PDB entry 7V2W | electron microscopy, 3.20 A resolution | chains F and G of the 5 polymer chains in the assembly

== Chain F ==
Molecule: THO complex subunit HPR1
From: Saccharomyces cerevisiae S288c
UniProt: P17629 (HPR1_YEAST); numbering as in UniProt (aligned over 1-752)
Chain sequence (752 residues; each row starts with the number of its first residue):
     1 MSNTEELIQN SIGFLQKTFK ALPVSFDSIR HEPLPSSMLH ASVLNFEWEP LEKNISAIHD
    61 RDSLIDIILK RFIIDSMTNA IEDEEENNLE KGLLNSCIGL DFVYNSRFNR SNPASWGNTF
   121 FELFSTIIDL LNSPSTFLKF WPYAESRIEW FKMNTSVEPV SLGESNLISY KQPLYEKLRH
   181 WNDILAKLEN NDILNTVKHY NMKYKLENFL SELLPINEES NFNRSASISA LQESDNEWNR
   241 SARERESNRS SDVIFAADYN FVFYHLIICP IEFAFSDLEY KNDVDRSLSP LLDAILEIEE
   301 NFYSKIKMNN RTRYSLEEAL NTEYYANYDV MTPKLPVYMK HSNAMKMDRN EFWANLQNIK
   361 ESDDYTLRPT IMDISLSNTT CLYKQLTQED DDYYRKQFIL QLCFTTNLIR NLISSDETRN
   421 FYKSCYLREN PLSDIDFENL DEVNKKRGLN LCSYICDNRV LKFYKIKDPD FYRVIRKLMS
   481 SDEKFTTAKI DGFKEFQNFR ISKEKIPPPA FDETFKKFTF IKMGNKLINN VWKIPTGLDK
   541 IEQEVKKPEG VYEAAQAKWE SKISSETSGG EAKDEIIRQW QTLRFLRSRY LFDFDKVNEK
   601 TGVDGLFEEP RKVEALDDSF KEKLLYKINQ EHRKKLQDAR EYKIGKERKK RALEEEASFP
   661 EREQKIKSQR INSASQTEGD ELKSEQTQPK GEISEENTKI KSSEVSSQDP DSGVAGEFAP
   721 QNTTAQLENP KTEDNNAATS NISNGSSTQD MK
Unresolved in the structure: 1, 566-573, 603-752
Curated features (UniProtKB/Swiss-Prot):
  - modified residue: Ser234 (Phosphoserine)

== Chain G ==
Molecule: THO complex subunit 2
From: Saccharomyces cerevisiae S288c
UniProt: P53552 (THO2_YEAST); residues 1-1597 here = UniProt positions 1-1597
Chain sequence (1597 residues; each row starts with the number of its first residue):
     1 MAEQTLLSKL NALSQKVIPP ASPSQASILT EEVIRNWPER SKTLCSDFTA LESNDEKEDW
    61 LRTLFIELFD FINKNDENSP LKLSDVASFT NELVNHERQV SQASIVGKMF IAVSSTVPNI
   121 NDLTTISLCK LIPSLHEELF KFSWISSKLL NKEQTTLLRH LLKKSKYELK KYNLLVENSV
   181 GYGQLVALLI LAYYDPDNFS KVSAYLKEIY HIMGKYSLDS IRTLDVILNV SSQFITEGYK
   241 FFIALLRKSD SWPSSHVANN SNYSSLNEGG NMIAANIISF NLSQYNEEVD KENYERYMDM
   301 CCILLKNGFV NFYSIWDNVK PEMEFLQEYI QNLETELEEE STKGVENPLA MAAALSTENE
   361 TDEDNALVVN DDVNMKDKIS EETNADIESK GKQKTQQDIL LFGKIKLLER LLIHGCVIPV
   421 IHVLKQYPKV LYVSESLSRY LGRVFEYLLN PLYTSMTSSG ESKDMATALM ITRIDNGILA
   481 HKPRLIHKYK THEPFESLEL NSSYVFYYSE WNSNLTPFAS VNDLFENSHI YLSIIGPYLG
   541 RIPTLLSKIS RIGVADIQKN HGSESLHVTI DKWIDYVRKF IFPATSLLQN NPIATSEVYE
   601 LMKFFPFEKR YFIYNEMMTK LSQDILPLKV SFNKAEREAK SILKALSIDT IAKESRRFAK
   661 LISTNPLASL VPAVKQIENY DKVSELVVYT TKYFNDFAYD VLQFVLLLRL TYNRPAVQFD
   721 GVNQAMWVQR LSIFIAGLAK NCPNMDISNI ITYILKTLHN GNIIAVSILK ELIITVGGIR
   781 DLNEVNMKQL LMLNSGSPLK QYARHLIYDF RDDNSVISSR LTSFFTDQSA ISEIILLLYT
   841 LNLKANTQNS HYKILSTRCD EMNTLLWSFI ELIKHCLKGK AFEENVLPFV ELNNRFHLST
   901 PWTFHIWRDY LDNQLNSNEN FSIDELIEGA EFSDVDLTKI SKDLFTTFWR LSLYDIHFDK
   961 SLYDERKNAL SGENTGHMSN RKKHLIQNQI KDILVTGISH QRAFKKTSEF ISEKSNVWNK
  1021 DCGEDQIKIF LQNCVVPRVL FSPSDALFSS FFIFMAFRTE NLMSILNTCI TSNILKTLLF
  1081 CCTSSEAGNL GLFFTDVLKK LEKMRLNGDF NDQASRKLYE WHSVITEQVI DLLSEKNYMS
  1141 IRNGIEFMKH VTSVFPVVKA HIQLVYTTLE ENLINEERED IKLPSSALIG HLKARLKDAL
  1201 ELDEFCTLTE EEAEQKRIRE MELEEIKNYE TACQNEQKQV ALRKQLELNK SQRLQNDPPK
  1261 SVASGSAGLN SKDRYTYSRN EPVIPTKPSS SQWSYSKVTR HVDDINHYLA TNHLQKAISL
  1321 VENDDETRNL RKLSKQNMPI FDFRNSTLEI FERYFRTLIQ NPQNPDFAEK IDSLKRYIKN
  1381 ISREPYPDTT SSYSEAAAPE YTKRSSRYSG NAGGKDGYGS SNYRGPSNDR SAPKNIKPIS
  1441 SYAHKRSELP TRPSKSKTYN DRSRALRPTG PDRGDGFDQR DNRLREEYKK NSSQRSQLRF
  1501 PEKPFQEGKD SSKANPYQAS SYKRDSPSEN EEKPNKRFKK DETIRNKFQT QDYRNTRDSG
  1561 AAHRANENQR YNGNRKSNTQ ALPQGPKGGN YVSRYQR
Unresolved in the structure: 343-390, 1256-1597

== Interface between chain F and chain G ==
Residue-residue contacts - 203 pairs, chain F then chain G:
  Leu162(F) - Gly269(G)
  Leu162(F) - Met272(G)  hydrophobic
  Ser169(F) - Tyr167(G)
  Tyr175(F) - Tyr167(G)  hydrogen bond (backbone-side chain)
  Leu178(F) - Lys166(G)
  Leu178(F) - Tyr167(G)
  Arg179(F) - Lys166(G)
  Arg179(F) - Tyr167(G)
  Asn182(F) - Lys166(G)
  Asn182(F) - Leu169(G)
  Val197(F) - His211(G)
  Tyr200(F) - Tyr210(G)
  Tyr200(F) - His211(G)
  Tyr200(F) - Gly214(G)
  Tyr200(F) - Lys215(G)
  Asn201(F) - Tyr210(G)
  Lys203(F) - Gly214(G)  hydrogen bond (side chain-backbone)
  Lys203(F) - Lys215(G)
  Lys203(F) - Ser217(G)
  Tyr204(F) - Tyr210(G)
  Tyr204(F) - Met213(G)  hydrophobic
  Tyr204(F) - Asp250(G)  hydrogen bond
  Lys205(F) - Asp250(G)
  Glu207(F) - Lys171(G)  salt bridge
  Glu207(F) - Leu218(G)
  Asn208(F) - Ser220(G)  hydrogen bond
  Leu210(F) - Leu169(G)  hydrophobic
  Ser211(F) - Lys171(G)  hydrogen bond
  Glu212(F) - Ser220(G)
  Glu212(F) - Ile273(G)
  Ile216(F) - Asn276(G)
  Ser220(F) - Tyr167(G)
  Ser220(F) - Glu168(G)
  Ser220(F) - Leu169(G)
  Asn221(F) - Lys171(G)
  Phe222(F) - Asn173(G)
  Asn223(F) - Glu168(G)
  Asn223(F) - Lys171(G)
  Asn223(F) - Glu177(G)  hydrogen bond
  Arg224(F) - Lys163(G)
  Arg224(F) - Glu168(G)  salt bridge
  Ser225(F) - Lys164(G)
  Ser225(F) - Glu168(G)  hydrogen bond
  Ala226(F) - Glu177(G)
  Ser227(F) - Tyr172(G)
  Ser227(F) - Glu177(G)
  Ile228(F) - Val176(G)
  Ile228(F) - Glu177(G)
  Ser229(F) - Tyr172(G)
  Ser229(F) - Glu177(G)  hydrogen bond (side chain-backbone)
  Ser229(F) - Asn178(G)  hydrogen bond
  Gln232(F) - Asn178(G)
  Gln232(F) - Ser179(G)  hydrogen bond (side chain-backbone)
  Gln232(F) - Val180(G)
  Phe263(F) - Val180(G)  hydrophobic
  Ile267(F) - Ser179(G)
  Glu323(F) - Arg473(G)
  Glu323(F) - Asp475(G)
  Glu323(F) - Lys482(G)
  Tyr324(F) - Arg473(G)  hydrogen bond
  Tyr324(F) - Leu485(G)
  Tyr324(F) - Asn501(G)
  Tyr328(F) - His487(G)
  Tyr328(F) - Tyr489(G)
  Leu335(F) - Pro196(G)  hydrophobic
  Arg349(F) - Asp197(G)  salt bridge
  Asn350(F) - Asp197(G)  hydrogen bond
  Asn350(F) - Ser200(G)  hydrogen bond
  Trp353(F) - Asp197(G)
  Trp353(F) - Lys201(G)
  Gln357(F) - Ala204(G)
  Glu361(F) - Lys207(G)  salt bridge
  Thr370(F) - Gln184(G)
  Thr370(F) - Glu208(G)
  Thr370(F) - His211(G)  hydrogen bond
  Thr370(F) - Ile212(G)
  Ile371(F) - Glu208(G)
  Met372(F) - Gln184(G)
  Met372(F) - Ala187(G)
  Met372(F) - Leu191(G)  hydrophobic
  Tyr393(F) - Leu191(G)  hydrophobic
  Tyr393(F) - Tyr194(G)
  Gln397(F) - Gly183(G)
  Gln397(F) - Gln184(G)
  Leu400(F) - Val186(G)  hydrophobic
  Gln401(F) - Ser179(G)
  Phe404(F) - Leu175(G)
  Phe404(F) - Val176(G)
  Leu408(F) - Val176(G)  hydrophobic
  Arg428(F) - Leu157(G)
  Arg428(F) - His160(G)
  Asp470(F) - Gln233(G)
  Arg473(F) - Gln233(G)
  Val474(F) - Gln233(G)
  Arg476(F) - Val289(G)
  Lys477(F) - Asn229(G)  hydrogen bond
  Lys477(F) - Asn293(G)
  Asp482(F) - Leu174(G)
  Asp482(F) - Leu175(G)
  Asp482(F) - Val176(G)
  Asp482(F) - Arg222(G)  salt bridge
  Lys484(F) - Asn281(G)
  Lys484(F) - Gln284(G)
  Phe485(F) - Leu174(G)  hydrophobic
  Phe485(F) - Asp225(G)
  Thr486(F) - Leu174(G)
  Lys489(F) - Asn173(G)
  Phe493(F) - Asn173(G)
  Phe496(F) - Asn276(G)
  Asn498(F) - Asn318(G)
  Phe499(F) - Ala275(G)
  Phe499(F) - Asn276(G)
  Phe499(F) - Ser314(G)
  Phe499(F) - Asn318(G)
  Arg500(F) - Asn318(G)
  Ser502(F) - Asn267(G)
  Ser502(F) - Asp317(G)
  Glu504(F) - Asn267(G)  hydrogen bond (backbone-side chain)
  Ile506(F) - Tyr263(G)
  Ile506(F) - Ser264(G)
  Ile506(F) - Asn267(G)
  Ile506(F) - Tyr313(G)  hydrophobic
  Ile506(F) - His422(G)
  Pro508(F) - Ser264(G)
  Pro509(F) - Tyr263(G)
  Ala510(F) - Lys425(G)
  Phe511(F) - Tyr263(G)
  Phe511(F) - Lys425(G)
  Phe511(F) - Ile530(G)  hydrophobic
  Asp512(F) - His529(G)
  Phe515(F) - His529(G)
  Phe515(F) - Asp575(G)
  Phe515(F) - Lys579(G)
  Lys516(F) - Asp575(G)
  Lys516(F) - Arg578(G)
  Lys517(F) - Arg578(G)
  Phe518(F) - Ile574(G)  hydrophobic
  Phe518(F) - Asp575(G)
  Phe518(F) - Phe612(G)  hydrophobic
  Thr519(F) - Phe612(G)
  Lys522(F) - Glu608(G)
  Met523(F) - Phe612(G)
  Gly524(F) - Tyr611(G)
  Gly524(F) - Asn615(G)  hydrogen bond (backbone-side chain)
  Asn525(F) - Asn615(G)  hydrogen bond
  Asn525(F) - Leu708(G)
  Leu527(F) - Thr711(G)
  Ile528(F) - Phe704(G)  hydrophobic
  Ile528(F) - Leu707(G)
  Ile528(F) - Leu708(G)  hydrophobic
  Ile528(F) - Thr711(G)
  Val531(F) - Thr711(G)
  Val531(F) - Tyr753(G)  hydrophobic
  Val531(F) - Lys756(G)
  Trp532(F) - Phe607(G)  hydrophobic
  Trp532(F) - Asn749(G)
  Trp532(F) - Thr752(G)
  Trp532(F) - Lys756(G)
  Ile534(F) - Lys756(G)
  Thr536(F) - His759(G)  hydrogen bond
  Thr536(F) - Glu833(G)  hydrogen bond
  Gly537(F) - His759(G)
  Gly537(F) - Glu833(G)  hydrogen bond (backbone-side chain)
  Leu538(F) - Glu833(G)
  Leu538(F) - Phe896(G)
  Asp539(F) - Arg895(G)  salt bridge
  Lys540(F) - His759(G)  hydrogen bond (side chain-backbone)
  Ile541(F) - His759(G)
  Ile541(F) - Leu836(G)
  Glu542(F) - Arg895(G)  salt bridge
  Val545(F) - Thr840(G)
  Lys546(F) - His897(G)
  Pro548(F) - His897(G)
  Ile576(F) - Lys1136(G)
  Ile577(F) - Tyr852(G)  hydrophobic
  Trp580(F) - Ser856(G)
  Trp580(F) - Phe1080(G)  hydrogen bond (side chain-backbone)
  Trp580(F) - Cys1081(G)
  Trp580(F) - Cys1082(G)
  Gln581(F) - Asn846(G)
  Gln581(F) - Thr847(G)
  Gln581(F) - Gln848(G)
  Leu583(F) - Phe1080(G)  hydrophobic
  Arg584(F) - Cys859(G)  hydrogen bond
  Arg584(F) - Cys1081(G)
  Arg584(F) - Glu1086(G)  salt bridge
  Arg587(F) - Leu1040(G)
  Arg587(F) - Cys1081(G)  hydrogen bond (side chain-backbone)
  Arg587(F) - Glu1086(G)  salt bridge
  Ser588(F) - Asn1033(G)
  Arg589(F) - Ser933(G)  hydrogen bond (side chain-backbone)
  Arg589(F) - Asp934(G)  hydrogen bond (side chain-backbone)
  Arg589(F) - Asp936(G)
  Arg589(F) - Gln1032(G)  hydrogen bond (backbone-side chain)
  Leu591(F) - Gln1032(G)
  Leu591(F) - Val1036(G)  hydrophobic
  Phe592(F) - Lys1028(G)
  Phe592(F) - Gln1032(G)  hydrogen bond (backbone-side chain)
  Phe592(F) - Thr1068(G)
  Phe592(F) - Ser1072(G)
  Phe592(F) - Ile1074(G)
  Phe594(F) - Thr1077(G)
  Gly602(F) - Glu1135(G)
Interface residues without a listed pair, chain F (142 interface residues in all): Glu145, Glu149, Leu174, Leu185, Glu189, Leu214, Glu219, Glu233, Ser234, Pro270, Asn321, Tyr325, Asn327, Thr332, Arg368, Pro369, Asp373, Thr405, Glu429, Leu478, Ser480, Ser481, Glu495, Ile501, Glu513, Thr514, Ile521, Glu544, Lys547, Asp574, Gln579, Thr601
Interface residues without a listed pair, chain G (149 interface residues in all): Tyr182, Leu188, Ile190, Tyr216, Ile221, Val230, Phe234, His256, Leu266, Gly270, Ser279, Phe280, Asp290, Ile421, Arg484, Phe525, Glu526, Thr757, Ser832, Leu837, Lys844, Ala845, Asn849, Leu855, Leu887, Val935, Leu1078, Thr1083, Met1139

== Summary ==
142 residues of chain F face 149 of chain G across their interface, with 29 hydrogen bonds and 9 salt bridges.
Among the polar pairs are Glu207(F)-Lys171(G), Arg224(F)-Glu168(G) and Arg349(F)-Asp197(G).
Chain F is THO complex subunit HPR1 and chain G is THO complex subunit 2, both from Saccharomyces cerevisiae
S288c; the structure, protomer structure from the dimer of yeast THO complex, was determined by electron
microscopy together with 7V2Y from the same study.
